Entry 7PBU (electron microscopy, 3.30 A resolution); this record covers chains A and L of the 12 polymer chains in the assembly.

Chain A (and L):
Name: Holliday junction ATP-dependent DNA helicase RuvA
Organism: Salmonella typhimurium
Notes: EC 3.6.4.12; chain L of this document is another copy of the same molecule, construct and numbering; everything in this record applies to it too
UniProt: A0A0M0QTS9 (A0A0M0QTS9_SALTM); residues 2-133 here = UniProt positions 2-133
Sequence (133 residues; numbered 1 to 133; the number before each row is that of its first residue):
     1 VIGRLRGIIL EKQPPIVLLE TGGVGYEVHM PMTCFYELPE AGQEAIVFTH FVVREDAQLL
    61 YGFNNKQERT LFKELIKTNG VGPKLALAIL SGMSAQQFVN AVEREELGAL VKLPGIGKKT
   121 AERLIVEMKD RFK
Differences from the reference sequence: expression tag (1)

Interface between chain A and chain L:
Pairs across the interface (7):
  Lys119(A) - Glu127(L)  salt bridge
  Glu122(A) - Lys129(L)  salt bridge
  Arg123(A) - Glu127(L)  salt bridge
  Val126(A) - Val126(L)  hydrophobic
  Glu127(A) - Lys119(L)  salt bridge
  Glu127(A) - Arg123(L)  salt bridge
  Lys129(A) - Glu122(L)  salt bridge
Also at the interface, not in a pair above, chain A (8 interface residues in all): Asn79, Asp130
Also at the interface, not in a pair above, chain L (8 interface residues in all): Asn79, Asp130

In short:
Chain A and chain L each contribute 8 residues to their interface; the contacts include 6 salt bridges. Among
the polar pairs are Lys119(A)-Glu127(L), Glu122(A)-Lys129(L) and Arg123(A)-Glu127(L).
Both chains are Holliday junction ATP-dependent DNA helicase RuvA (Salmonella typhimurium). Entry 7PBU (RuvAB
branch migration motor complexed to the Holliday junction - RuvA-HJ core [t2 dataset]) was determined by
electron microscopy, deposited together with 7PBL, 7PBM, 7PBN, 7PBO, 7PBP, 7PBQ and 3 further entries.
